Entry 6PQU (electron microscopy, 3.30 A resolution); this record covers chains A and H of the 8 polymer chains in the assembly.

== Chain A ==
Molecule: DNA-mediated transposase
Source organism: Helicoverpa zea
UniProtKB: B0F0C5 (B0F0C5_HELZE); numbering as in UniProt (aligned over 17-507)
Amino-acid sequence (497 residues; row label = number of the first residue in the row):
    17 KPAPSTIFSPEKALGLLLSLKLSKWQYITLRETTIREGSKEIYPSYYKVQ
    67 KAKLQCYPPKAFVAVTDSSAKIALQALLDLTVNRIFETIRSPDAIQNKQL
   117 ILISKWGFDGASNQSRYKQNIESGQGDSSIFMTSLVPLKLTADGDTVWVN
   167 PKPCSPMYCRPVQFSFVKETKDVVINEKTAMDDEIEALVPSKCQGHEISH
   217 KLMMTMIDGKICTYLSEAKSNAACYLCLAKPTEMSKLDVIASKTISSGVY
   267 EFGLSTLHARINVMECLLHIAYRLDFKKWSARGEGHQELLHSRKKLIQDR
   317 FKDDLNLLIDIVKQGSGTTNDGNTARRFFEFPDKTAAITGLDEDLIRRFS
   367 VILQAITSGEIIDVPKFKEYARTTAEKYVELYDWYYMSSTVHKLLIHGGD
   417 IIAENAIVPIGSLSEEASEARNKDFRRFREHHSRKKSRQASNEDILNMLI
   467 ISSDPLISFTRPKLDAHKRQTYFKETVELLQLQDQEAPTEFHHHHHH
Unresolved in the structure: 17-20, 131-141, 245-252, 274, 509-513
Construct notes: expression tag (508-513)
Metal / ion sites: Mg2+: Asp-125, Asp-224; Zn2+: Cys-240, Cys-243, His-408, His-413; K+: Glu-431, Glu-435
From the paper describing this entry:
  - catalytic residues: Asp-125, Asp-224, Glu-435 (citing earlier work)

== Chain H ==
Molecule: TIR substrate DNA transferred strand
Sequence (32 nucleotides; numbered 1 to 32; the number before each row is that of its first residue):
     1 TTTTCGATCCACCGTGAGATCTAGGCCAGATC
Unresolved in the structure: 32

== Interface between chain A and chain H ==
Contacting residue pairs (15; chain A residue first):
  Arg-47(A) with DG6(H), salt bridge to the phosphate
  Ser-61(A) with DC5(H), hydrogen bond to the phosphate
  Tyr-63(A) with DT4(H), base contact; DC5(H), base contact
  Lys-64(A) with DT4(H), salt bridge to the phosphate; DC5(H), phosphate contact
  Lys-67(A) with DT3(H), sugar contact; DT4(H), salt bridge to the phosphate
  Lys-451(A) with DA11(H), base contact; DC12(H), base contact; DC13(H), sugar contact
  Lys-452(A) with DC10(H), hydrogen bond to the base; DA11(H), base contact; DC12(H), sugar contact
  Ser-453(A) with DC12(H), sugar contact
Interface residues without a listed pair, chain A (10 interface residues in all): Lys-40, Asp-143
Interface residues without a listed pair, chain H (10 interface residues in all): DT8, DG14

== In short ==
The chain A/chain H interface involves 10 residues from each chain; the contacts include 2 hydrogen bonds and
3 salt bridges. Polar contacts include Lys-452(A)/DC10(H), Ser-61(A)/DC5(H) and Arg-47(A)/DG6(H). Asp-125(A)
and Asp-224(A) coordinate Mg2+. Cys-240(A), Cys-243(A), His-408(A) and His-413(A) form the Zn2+ site. The
paper reports catalytic residues Asp-125(A), Asp-224(A) and Glu-435(A).
Here chain A is DNA-mediated transposase (Helicoverpa zea) and chain H is TIR substrate DNA transferred
strand. Entry 6PQU (Cryo-EM structure of HzTransib/nicked TIR substrate DNA pre-reaction complex (PRC)) was
determined by electron microscopy (same publication as 6PQR, 6PQX, 6PQY and 6PR5).
